Entry 8OWD (electron microscopy, 3.28 A resolution); this record covers chains B and C of the 5 polymer chains in the assembly.

[Chain B (and C)]
Protein: Amyloid-beta A4 protein
Source organism: Homo sapiens
Notes: chain C of this document is another copy of the same molecule, construct and numbering; everything in this record applies to it too
UniProtKB: B4DM00 (B4DM00_HUMAN); residues 1-40 here correspond to UniProt positions 430-469 (UniProt number = residue number + 429)
Chain sequence (40 residues; numbered 1 to 40; the number before each row is that of its first residue):
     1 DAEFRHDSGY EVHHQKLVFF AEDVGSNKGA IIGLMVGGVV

[Chain B / chain C interface]
Pairs across the interface (90; chain B residue first):
  D1(B) with D1(C)
  A2(B) with D1(C); A2(C); E3(C), hydrogen bond (backbone-backbone)
  E3(B) with E3(C)
  F4(B) with E3(C), hydrogen bond (backbone-backbone); F4(C); R5(C), hydrogen bond (backbone-backbone)
  R5(B) with R5(C)
  H6(B) with R5(C), hydrogen bond (backbone-backbone); H6(C); D7(C), hydrogen bond (backbone-backbone)
  D7(B) with D7(C), hydrogen bond (side chain-backbone)
  S8(B) with D7(C), hydrogen bond (backbone-backbone); S8(C); G9(C), hydrogen bond (backbone-backbone)
  G9(B) with G9(C), hydrogen bond (backbone-backbone); Y10(C), hydrogen bond (backbone-backbone)
  Y10(B) with Y10(C), hydrophobic; V12(C), hydrophobic
  E11(B) with H6(C), salt bridge; Y10(C), hydrogen bond (backbone-backbone); E11(C); V12(C), hydrogen bond (backbone-backbone)
  V12(B) with V12(C)
  H13(B) with V12(C), hydrogen bond (backbone-backbone); H13(C)
  H14(B) with H13(C), hydrogen bond (backbone-backbone); H14(C); Q15(C), hydrogen bond (backbone-backbone)
  Q15(B) with Q15(C), hydrogen bond; L17(C)
  K16(B) with Q15(C), hydrogen bond (backbone-backbone); K16(C); L17(C), hydrogen bond (backbone-backbone)
  L17(B) with L17(C)
  V18(B) with L17(C), hydrogen bond (backbone-backbone); V18(C); F19(C), hydrogen bond (backbone-backbone)
  F19(B) with F19(C); V36(C), hydrophobic; G37(C)
  F20(B) with F19(C), hydrogen bond (backbone-backbone); F20(C); A21(C), hydrogen bond (backbone-backbone)
  A21(B) with A21(C); V39(C), hydrophobic
  E22(B) with A21(C), hydrogen bond (backbone-backbone); E22(C); D23(C), hydrogen bond (backbone-backbone); V39(C)
  D23(B) with D23(C); V39(C)
  V24(B) with E22(C); D23(C), hydrogen bond (backbone-backbone); V24(C), hydrophobic
  G25(B) with D23(C), hydrogen bond (backbone-backbone); V24(C), hydrogen bond (backbone-backbone); G25(C)
  S26(B) with S26(C), hydrogen bond (backbone-side chain); N27(C), hydrogen bond (backbone-backbone)
  N27(B) with N27(C)
  K28(B) with D23(C), salt bridge; G25(C); K28(C); V40(C), hydrogen bond (side chain-backbone)
  G29(B) with K28(C); G29(C); A30(C), hydrogen bond (backbone-backbone)
  A30(B) with A30(C); V40(C), hydrophobic
  I31(B) with A30(C), hydrogen bond (backbone-backbone); I31(C); I32(C), hydrogen bond (backbone-backbone)
  I32(B) with I32(C)
  G33(B) with I32(C), hydrogen bond (backbone-backbone); G33(C), hydrogen bond (backbone-backbone)
  L34(B) with G33(C), hydrogen bond (backbone-backbone); L34(C); M35(C), hydrogen bond (backbone-backbone)
  M35(B) with M35(C)
  V36(B) with M35(C), hydrogen bond (backbone-backbone); V36(C); G37(C), hydrogen bond (backbone-backbone)
  G37(B) with G37(C)
  G38(B) with G38(C)
  V39(B) with G38(C), hydrogen bond (backbone-backbone); V39(C); V40(C), hydrogen bond (backbone-backbone)
  V40(B) with V40(C)

[Overview]
The chain B/chain C interface involves 40 residues from each chain; the contacts include 41 hydrogen bonds and
2 salt bridges. Polar pairs include E11(B)-H6(C), K28(B)-D23(C) and D7(B)-D7(C).
Chain B and chain C are both Amyloid-beta A4 protein (Homo sapiens); the structure, Lipidic amyloid-beta(1-40)
fibril - polymorph L3, was determined by electron microscopy together with 8OVK, 8OVM, 8OWE, 8OWJ and 8OWK
from the same study.
